Entry 1XTQ (X-ray diffraction, 2.00 A resolution); this record covers chain A.

# Chain A
Name: GTP-binding protein Rheb
Organism: Homo sapiens
Notes: fragment: GTPase domain
Reference sequence: Q15382 (RHEB_HUMAN); numbering as in UniProt (aligned over 1-169)
Amino-acid sequence (177 residues; numbered 1 to 177; the number before each row is that of its first residue):
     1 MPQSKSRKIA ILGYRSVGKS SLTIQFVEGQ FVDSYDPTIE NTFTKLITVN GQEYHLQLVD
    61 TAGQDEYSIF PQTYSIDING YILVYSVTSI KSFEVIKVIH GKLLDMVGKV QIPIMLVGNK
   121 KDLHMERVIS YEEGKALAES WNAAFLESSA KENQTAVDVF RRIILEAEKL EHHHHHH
Disordered / not traced: 1-2, 172-177
Differences from the reference sequence: expression tag (170-177)
Ion coordination: Mg2+: Ser20 (together with GDP)
Residues lining bound ligands: GDP (guanosine-5'-diphosphate): Tyr14, Arg15, Ser16, Val17, Gly18, Lys19, Ser20, Ser21, Phe31, Val32, Asp33, Asn119, Lys120, Asp122, Leu123, Ser149, Ala150, Lys151

# In short
Chain A binds GDP.
Chain A is GTP-binding protein Rheb (Homo sapiens); the structure, Structure of small GTPase human Rheb in
complex with GDP, was determined by X-ray diffraction (same publication as 1XTR and 1XTS).
